PDB entry 7NYX | electron microscopy, 4.60 A resolution (low resolution: residue-level contacts below are approximate; hydrogen-bond / salt-bridge calls are withheld) | chains I and J of the 14 polymer chains in the assembly

== Chain I (and J) ==
Name: Macrodomain Ter protein
Source organism: Photorhabdus thracensis
Notes: chain J of this document is another copy of the same molecule, construct and numbering; everything in this record applies to it too
Reference sequence: A0A0F7LUV5 (A0A0F7LUV5_9GAMM); residue numbers follow UniProt; this construct covers 1-151
Chain sequence (151 residues; numbered 1 to 151; the number before each row is that of its first residue):
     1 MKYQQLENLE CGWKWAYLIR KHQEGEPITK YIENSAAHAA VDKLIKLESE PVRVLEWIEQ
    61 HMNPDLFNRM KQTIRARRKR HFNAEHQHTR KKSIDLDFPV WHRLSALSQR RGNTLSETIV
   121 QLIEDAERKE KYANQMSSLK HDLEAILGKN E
Unresolved in the structure: 135-151 (chain J: 136-151)

== Interface between chain I and chain J ==
Contacting residue pairs (51; chain I residue first):
  Gln23(I) - Gln23(J)
  Gln87(I) - Phe98(J)
  His88(I) - Phe98(J)
  Arg90(I) - Phe98(J)
  Lys91(I) - Asp95(J)
  Lys91(I) - Leu96(J)
  Lys91(I) - Asp97(J)
  Lys92(I) - Ile94(J)
  Lys92(I) - Asp95(J)
  Lys92(I) - Leu96(J)
  Lys92(I) - Phe98(J)
  Lys92(I) - Trp101(J)
  Ser93(I) - Ile94(J)
  Ser93(I) - Asp95(J)
  Ile94(I) - Lys92(J)
  Ile94(I) - Ser93(J)
  Ile94(I) - Ile94(J)
  Ile94(I) - Leu96(J)
  Ile94(I) - Leu115(J)
  Asp95(I) - Lys92(J)
  Asp95(I) - Ser93(J)
  Leu96(I) - Lys91(J)
  Leu96(I) - Lys92(J)
  Leu96(I) - Ile94(J)
  Leu96(I) - Ser116(J)
  Asp97(I) - Lys91(J)
  Asp97(I) - Ser116(J)
  Phe98(I) - Gln87(J)
  Phe98(I) - Arg90(J)
  Val100(I) - Ile119(J)
  Val100(I) - Val120(J)
  Trp101(I) - Lys92(J)
  Trp101(I) - Ile94(J)
  Arg103(I) - Ile123(J)
  Arg103(I) - Glu124(J)
  Leu104(I) - Ile123(J)
  Leu107(I) - Ile123(J)
  Arg110(I) - Glu130(J)
  Leu115(I) - Ile94(J)
  Ser116(I) - Asp97(J)
  Ile119(I) - Val100(J)
  Ile119(I) - Leu104(J)
  Ile119(I) - Ile119(J)
  Val120(I) - Val100(J)
  Val120(I) - Arg103(J)
  Leu122(I) - Leu122(J)
  Leu122(I) - Ile123(J)
  Ile123(I) - Arg103(J)
  Glu124(I) - Arg103(J)
  Glu127(I) - Arg103(J)
  Lys129(I) - Asp125(J)
Also at the interface, not in a pair above, chain I (29 interface residues in all): Arg20, Pro99
Also at the interface, not in a pair above, chain J (31 interface residues in all): Arg20, His88, Pro99, Leu107, Ala126, Glu127, Arg128

== Summary ==
29 residues of chain I and 31 residues of chain J are in contact.
Both chains are Macrodomain Ter protein (Photorhabdus thracensis). Entry 7NYX (Cryo-EM structure of the
MukBEF-MatP-DNA monomer (closed conformation)) was determined by electron microscopy together with 7NYW, 7NYY,
7NYZ, 7NZ0, 7NZ2, 7NZ3 and 7NZ4 from the same study.
